PDB entry 9BAB | electron microscopy, 3.50 A resolution | chain z

[Chain z]
Name: DUF1102 domain-containing protein
From: Hyperthermus sp
UniProt: A0A432R7L7 (A0A432R7L7_9CREN); residues 1-147 here correspond to UniProt positions 32-178 (UniProt number = residue number + 31)
Amino-acid sequence (148 residues; row label = number of the first residue in the row; numbering starts at 0):
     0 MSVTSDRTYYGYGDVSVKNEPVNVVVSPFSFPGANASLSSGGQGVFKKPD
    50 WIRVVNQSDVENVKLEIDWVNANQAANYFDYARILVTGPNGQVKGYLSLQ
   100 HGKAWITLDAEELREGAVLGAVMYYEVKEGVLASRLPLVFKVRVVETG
Unresolved in the structure: 0
Sequence notes: initiating methionine (0)
Ion coordination: Ca2+ site 1: Asp-58, Gly-147; Ca2+ site 2 near Asp-108 (its only coordinating residue here); Ca2+ site 3 near Thr-146 (its only coordinating residue here)
What the authors report for this chain:
  - Ca2+ coordination: Asp-58, Asp-108, Thr-146, Gly-147

[Overview]
The Ca2+ site 1 is built by Asp-58 and Gly-147. The paper reports Ca2+ coordination by Asp-58, Asp-108 and
Thr-146 among others.
Chain z is DUF1102 domain-containing protein (Hyperthermus sp); the structure, Cryo-EM of Hyper2 tube, ~27 nm
diameter, was determined by electron microscopy together with 9BAC from the same study.
